Entry 7SSF (X-ray diffraction, 1.45 A resolution); this record covers chains A and C of the 4 polymer chains in the assembly.

# Chain A (and C)
Protein: HaPE560 alpha subunit
Source organism: Hemiselmis andersenii
Notes: chain C of this document is another copy of the same molecule, construct and numbering; everything in this record applies to it too
Chain sequence (72 residues; row label = number of the first residue in the row):
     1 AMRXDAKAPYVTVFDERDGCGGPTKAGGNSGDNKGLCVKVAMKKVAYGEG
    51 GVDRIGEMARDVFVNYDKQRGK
Modified / non-standard residues: LYZ (5-hydroxylysine) at position 4
Glycans and other covalent adducts: phycoerythrobilin (PEB) linked to Cys20
Small-molecule neighbours:
  - DiCys-(15,16)-Dihydrobiliverdin (AX9): Tyr66, Asp67, Lys68, Gln69, Arg70, Gly71
  - phycoerythrobilin (PEB), molecule 1: Met2, Arg3, LYZ_4, Asp5, Ala6, Lys7
  - phycoerythrobilin (PEB), molecule 2: Val13, Phe14, Asp15, Arg17, Asn33, Leu36, Cys37, Val38
  - phycoerythrobilin (PEB), molecule 3: Phe14, Glu16, Gly21, Gly22, Pro23, Thr24, Lys25, Ala26, Gly28, Asn29, Gly35, Leu36, Cys37, Lys39
  - phycoerythrobilin (PEB), molecule 4: Tyr47, Gly48, Glu49, Gly50, Gly51, Val52, Asp53, Ile55, Gly56
Reported in the primary citation:
  - binding site for phycoerythrobilin: Gly51, Asp53

# Chain A / chain C interface
Contacting residue pairs - 4 pairs, chain A then chain C:
  Asp15(A) with Arg60(C), hydrogen bond (backbone-side chain)
  Asp18(A) with Arg60(C), salt bridge
  Arg60(A) with Asp15(C)
  Lys72(A) with Lys72(C)
Interface residues without a listed pair, chain A (8 interface residues in all): Phe14, Glu16, Lys39, Gly51
Interface residues without a listed pair, chain C (6 interface residues in all): Phe14, Lys39, Gly51

# Overview
8 residues of chain A and 6 residues of chain C are in contact, with 1 hydrogen bond and 1 salt bridge. Polar
contacts include Asp18(A)-Arg60(C) and Asp15(A)-Arg60(C). Bound to chain A: DiCys-(15,16)-Dihydrobiliverdin
and 3 copies of phycoerythrobilin. Phycoerythrobilin is covalently linked to Cys20(A). The paper reports a
binding site for phycoerythrobilin at Gly51(A) and Asp53(A).
Both chains are HaPE560 alpha subunit (Hemiselmis andersenii). Entry 7SSF (Light harvesting phycobiliprotein
HaPE560 from the cryptophyte Hemiselmis andersenii CCMP644) was determined by X-ray diffraction together with
7SUT, 8EL3, 8EL4, 8EL5 and 8EL6 from the same study.
